PDB entry 6W1X | electron microscopy, 3.90 A resolution | chains C and M of the 12 polymer chains in the assembly

Chain C:
Name: CRISPR-associated protein Csy3
Source organism: Pseudomonas aeruginosa
UniProt: A0A444M080 (A0A444M080_PSEAI); residues 21-361 here correspond to UniProt positions 2-342 (UniProt number = residue number - 19)
Sequence (360 residues; row label = number of the first residue in the row):
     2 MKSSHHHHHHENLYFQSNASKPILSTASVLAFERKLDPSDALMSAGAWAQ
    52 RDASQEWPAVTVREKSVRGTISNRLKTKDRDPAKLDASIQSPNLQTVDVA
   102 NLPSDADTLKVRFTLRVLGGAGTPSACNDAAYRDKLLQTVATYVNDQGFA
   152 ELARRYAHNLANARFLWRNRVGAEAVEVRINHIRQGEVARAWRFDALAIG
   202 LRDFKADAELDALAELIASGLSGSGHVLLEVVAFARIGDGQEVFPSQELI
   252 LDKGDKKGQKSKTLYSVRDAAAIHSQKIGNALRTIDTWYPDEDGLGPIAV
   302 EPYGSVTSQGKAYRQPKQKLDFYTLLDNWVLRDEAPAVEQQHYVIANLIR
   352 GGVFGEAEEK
Not modelled in the structure: 2-24, 67-97, 251-262, 358-361
Construct notes: expression tag (2-20)

Chain M:
Molecule: 60-nt RNA strand
Source organism: Pseudomonas aeruginosa
Sequence (60 nucleotides; numbered 1 to 60; the number before each row is that of its first residue):
     1 CUAAGAAAUUCACGGCGGGCUUGAUGUCCGCGUCUACCUGGUUCACUGCC
    51 GUGUAGGCAG

Chain C / chain M interface:
Pairs across the interface (28; chain C residue first):
  Ala-32(C) / U35(M)  sugar contact
  Phe-33(C) / U35(M)  phosphate contact
  Phe-33(C) / A36(M)  phosphate contact
  Glu-34(C) / A36(M)  phosphate contact
  Arg-35(C) / A36(M)  hydrogen bond to the phosphate
  Arg-35(C) / C37(M)  salt bridge to the phosphate
  Lys-66(C) / A59(M)  base contact
  Trp-168(C) / C38(M)  base contact
  Gln-248(C) / U39(M)  hydrogen bond to the base
  Gln-248(C) / G40(M)  phosphate contact
  Gln-248(C) / G41(M)  phosphate contact
  Glu-249(C) / U39(M)  base contact
  Leu-250(C) / U39(M)  base contact
  His-275(C) / U39(M)  salt bridge to the phosphate
  Gln-277(C) / C37(M)  phosphate contact
  Lys-278(C) / C38(M)  sugar contact
  Asn-281(C) / C38(M)  hydrogen bond to the phosphate
  Arg-284(C) / C38(M)  salt bridge to the phosphate
  Glu-302(C) / C38(M)  phosphate contact
  Thr-308(C) / C38(M)  hydrogen bond to the base
  Thr-308(C) / G40(M)  hydrogen bond to the base
  Ser-309(C) / G40(M)  base contact
  Arg-351(C) / A36(M)  hydrogen bond to the sugar
  Arg-351(C) / C37(M)  sugar contact
  Gly-352(C) / A36(M)  sugar contact
  Gly-353(C) / U35(M)  sugar contact
  Gly-353(C) / A36(M)  sugar contact
  Val-354(C) / U35(M)  sugar contact
Also at the interface, not in a pair above, chain C (23 interface residues in all): Val-98, Ser-247
Also at the interface, not in a pair above, chain M (9 interface residues in all): C44

Summary:
23 residues of chain C face 9 of chain M across their interface, with 6 hydrogen bonds and 3 salt bridges.
Among the polar pairs are Gln-248(C)/U39(M), Thr-308(C)/C38(M) and Thr-308(C)/G40(M).
Chain C is CRISPR-associated protein Csy3 and chain M is a 60-nt RNA strand, both from Pseudomonas aeruginosa;
the structure, Cryo-EM structure of anti-CRISPR AcrIF9, bound to the type I-F crRNA-guided CRISPR surveillance
complex, was determined by electron microscopy, deposited together with 6WHI.
